4ZVU - chains A and B of the 6 polymer chains in the assembly; structure by X-ray diffraction, 2.60 A resolution.

[Chain A]
Molecule: Caspase-7
From: Homo sapiens
Notes: EC 3.4.22.60
UniProtKB: P55210 (CASP7_HUMAN); residue numbers follow UniProt; this construct covers 1-198
Chain sequence (198 residues; each row starts with the number of its first residue):
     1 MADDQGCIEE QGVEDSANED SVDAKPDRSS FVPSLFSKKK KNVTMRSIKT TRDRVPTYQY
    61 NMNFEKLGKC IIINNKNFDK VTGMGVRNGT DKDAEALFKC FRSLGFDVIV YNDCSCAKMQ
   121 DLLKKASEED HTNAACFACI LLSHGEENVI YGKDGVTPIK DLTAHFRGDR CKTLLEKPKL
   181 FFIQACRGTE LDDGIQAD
Unresolved in the structure: 1-57, 197-198
Swiss-Prot annotation at these positions:
  - region: Lys38 to Lys41 (Exosite), Lys76 to Arg87 (Loop L1), Arg187 to Gln196 (Loop L2)
  - active site: His144, Cys186
  - site: Phe36, Ser37 (Cleavage), Met45, Arg46 (Cleavage), Ser47, Ile48 (Cleavage), Arg187 (Involved in allosteric regulation)
  - modified residue: Ala2 (N-acetylalanine), Ser30 (Phosphoserine), Ser37 (Phosphoserine), Thr173 (Phosphothreonine)

[Chain B]
Molecule: Caspase-7
From: Homo sapiens
Notes: EC 3.4.22.60
UniProtKB: P55210 (CASP7_HUMAN); residue numbers follow UniProt; this construct covers 199-303
Chain sequence (113 residues; numbered 199 to 311; the number before each row is that of its first residue):
   199 SGPINDTDAN PRYKIPVEAD FLFAYSTVPG YYSWRSPGRG SWFVQALCSI LEEHGKDLEI
   259 MQILTRVNDR VARHFESQSD DPHFHEKKQI PCVVSMLTKE LYFSQLEHHH HHH
Unresolved in the structure: 199-210, 304-311
Construct notes: expression tag (304-311)
Swiss-Prot annotation at these positions:
  - region: Val226 to Gly238 (Loop L3), Glu274 to Ile288 (Loop L4)
  - site: Tyr223 (Involved in allosteric regulation)
  - modified residue: Arg233 (Microbial infection: ADP-riboxanated arginine), Ser239 (Phosphoserine)

[Chain A / chain B interface]
Contacting residue pairs (99; chain A residue first):
  Tyr58(A) - Lys297(B)
  Tyr58(A) - Glu298(B)  hydrogen bond (backbone-backbone)
  Gln59(A) - Lys297(B)
  Gln59(A) - Glu298(B)
  Gln59(A) - Tyr300(B)
  Tyr60(A) - Asp218(B)  hydrogen bond
  Tyr60(A) - Leu295(B)
  Tyr60(A) - Thr296(B)  hydrogen bond (side chain-backbone)
  Tyr60(A) - Lys297(B)
  Tyr60(A) - Glu298(B)  hydrogen bond (backbone-backbone)
  Met62(A) - Leu299(B)  hydrophobic
  Met62(A) - Tyr300(B)
  Met62(A) - Ser302(B)
  Arg87(A) - Arg233(B)
  Asn88(A) - Arg233(B)  hydrogen bond (backbone-side chain)
  Asn88(A) - Pro235(B)
  Gly89(A) - Pro235(B)
  Gly89(A) - Gly238(B)
  Lys92(A) - Gly236(B)  hydrogen bond (side chain-backbone)
  Lys92(A) - Arg237(B)
  Asp93(A) - Gly238(B)
  Asp93(A) - Ser239(B)  hydrogen bond
  Asp93(A) - Val242(B)
  Ala96(A) - Cys246(B)  hydrophobic
  Leu97(A) - Val242(B)  hydrophobic
  Leu97(A) - Cys246(B)  hydrophobic
  Cys100(A) - Cys246(B)
  Phe101(A) - Leu249(B)  hydrophobic
  Ser103(A) - Lys254(B)
  Leu104(A) - Gly253(B)
  Leu104(A) - Phe301(B)  hydrophobic
  Glu147(A) - Gly228(B)
  Ile159(A) - Tyr223(B)  hydrophobic
  Lys160(A) - Glu216(B)  salt bridge
  Thr163(A) - Phe219(B)
  Thr163(A) - Phe221(B)
  Phe166(A) - Phe219(B)
  Arg167(A) - Val215(B)
  Arg167(A) - Glu216(B)
  Arg167(A) - Phe219(B)
  Gly168(A) - Val215(B)  hydrogen bond (backbone-backbone)
  Asp169(A) - Val215(B)
  Glu176(A) - Ile213(B)
  Glu176(A) - Asp218(B)
  Lys177(A) - Asp218(B)
  Pro178(A) - Asp218(B)
  Pro178(A) - Leu299(B)  hydrophobic
  Lys179(A) - Ala217(B)
  Lys179(A) - Asp218(B)  hydrogen bond (backbone-backbone)
  Lys179(A) - Phe219(B)
  Lys179(A) - Leu220(B)  hydrogen bond (backbone-backbone)
  Leu180(A) - Leu220(B)
  Leu180(A) - Ile258(B)  hydrophobic
  Leu180(A) - Leu299(B)  hydrophobic
  Leu180(A) - Phe301(B)  hydrophobic
  Phe181(A) - Phe219(B)  hydrophobic
  Phe181(A) - Leu220(B)  hydrogen bond (backbone-backbone)
  Phe181(A) - Phe221(B)
  Phe181(A) - Ala222(B)  hydrogen bond (backbone-backbone)
  Phe182(A) - Ala222(B)
  Phe182(A) - Leu245(B)  hydrophobic
  Ile183(A) - Ala222(B)  hydrogen bond (backbone-backbone)
  Ile183(A) - Tyr223(B)
  Ile183(A) - Ser224(B)  hydrogen bond (backbone-backbone)
  Gln184(A) - Ser224(B)  hydrogen bond
  Gln184(A) - Ser231(B)  hydrogen bond
  Gln184(A) - Ser239(B)  hydrogen bond
  Gln184(A) - Phe241(B)
  Ala185(A) - Ser224(B)  hydrogen bond (backbone-side chain)
  Ala185(A) - Thr225(B)
  Ala185(A) - Ser231(B)
  Cys186(A) - Tyr229(B)
  Cys186(A) - Tyr230(B)  hydrophobic
  Cys186(A) - Ser231(B)
  Arg187(A) - Tyr223(B)
  Arg187(A) - Thr225(B)  hydrogen bond (side chain-backbone)
  Arg187(A) - Val226(B)
  Arg187(A) - Pro227(B)
  Arg187(A) - Gly228(B)  hydrogen bond (backbone-backbone)
  Arg187(A) - Tyr229(B)  hydrogen bond (backbone-backbone)
  Arg187(A) - Cys290(B)
  Gly188(A) - Gly228(B)
  Gly188(A) - Tyr229(B)  hydrogen bond (backbone-backbone)
  Gly188(A) - Tyr230(B)
  Thr189(A) - Gly228(B)  hydrogen bond (backbone-backbone)
  Thr189(A) - Tyr230(B)
  Glu190(A) - Gly228(B)  hydrogen bond (backbone-backbone)
  Glu190(A) - Tyr229(B)  hydrogen bond
  Glu190(A) - Tyr230(B)  hydrogen bond (backbone-backbone)
  Leu191(A) - Tyr229(B)
  Leu191(A) - Tyr230(B)  hydrophobic
  Leu191(A) - Trp232(B)  hydrophobic
  Leu191(A) - His281(B)
  Asp192(A) - Tyr229(B)
  Asp192(A) - Lys285(B)
  Asp192(A) - Lys286(B)  hydrogen bond (backbone-backbone)
  Asp193(A) - Glu284(B)
  Asp193(A) - Lys285(B)  salt bridge
  Gly194(A) - Lys286(B)
Interface residues without a listed pair, chain A (48 interface residues in all): Leu67, Val86, Thr90, Phe106, Leu142, His144
Interface residues without a listed pair, chain B (51 interface residues in all): Ser234, Glu250, Leu262, Phe282, Gln303

[Summary]
48 residues of chain A face 51 of chain B across their interface; the contacts include 27 hydrogen bonds and 2
salt bridges. Polar pairs include Lys160(A)-Glu216(B), Asp193(A)-Lys285(B) and Tyr60(A)-Asp218(B). UniProt
lists active-site residues His144(A) and Cys186(A) on chain A.
Chain A is Caspase-7 and chain B is Caspase-7, both from Homo sapiens; the structure, Caspase-7 wild-type
bound to the caspase-6 cognate tetrapeptide inhibitor Ac-VEID-cho, was determined by X-ray diffraction (same
publication as 4ZVO, 4ZVP, 4ZVQ, 4ZVR, 4ZVS and 4ZVT).
